Entry 1IC5 (X-ray diffraction, 2.30 A resolution); this record covers chains H and Y of the 3 polymer chains in the assembly.

== Chain H ==
Protein: IGG1 fab chain H
Source organism: Mus musculus
Reference sequence: P01823 (HV47_MOUSE); residue numbers follow UniProt; this construct covers 1-114
Sequence (114 residues; each row starts with the number of its first residue):
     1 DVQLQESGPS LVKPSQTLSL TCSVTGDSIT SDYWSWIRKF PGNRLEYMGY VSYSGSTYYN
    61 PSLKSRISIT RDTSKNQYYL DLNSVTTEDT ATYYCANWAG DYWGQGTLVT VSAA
Differences from the reference sequence: engineered mutation Ala-99 (Asp in P01823)
Disulfides: Cys-22/Cys-95

== Chain Y ==
Protein: Lysozyme C
Source organism: Gallus gallus
Notes: EC 3.2.1.17
Reference sequence: P00698 (LYSC_CHICK); residues 1-129 here correspond to UniProt positions 19-147 (UniProt number = residue number + 18)
Sequence (129 residues; numbered 1 to 129; the number before each row is that of its first residue):
     1 KVFGRCELAA AMKRHGLDNY RGYSLGNWVC AAKFESNFNT QATNRNTDGS TDYGILQINS
    61 RWWCNDGRTP GSRNLCNIPC SALLSSDITA SVNCAKKIVS DGNGMNAWVA WRNRCKGTDV
   121 QAWIRGCRL
UniProt features mapped onto this chain:
  - active site: Glu-35, Asp-52
  - binding site (substrate): Asp-101
Disulfides: Cys-6/Cys-127, Cys-30/Cys-115, Cys-64/Cys-80, Cys-76/Cys-94

== Chain H / chain Y interface ==
Contacting residue pairs (26; chain H residue first):
  Thr-30(H) with Arg-73(Y); Leu-75(Y)
  Ser-31(H) with Arg-73(Y), hydrogen bond (side chain-backbone); Leu-75(Y)
  Asp-32(H) with Leu-75(Y); Lys-97(Y), salt bridge
  Tyr-33(H) with Trp-63(Y); Lys-97(Y), hydrogen bond (side chain-backbone); Ile-98(Y); Asp-101(Y)
  Tyr-50(H) with Arg-21(Y), hydrogen bond; Ser-100(Y), hydrogen bond (side chain-backbone)
  Ser-52(H) with Asp-101(Y), hydrogen bond; Gly-102(Y)
  Tyr-53(H) with Trp-63(Y), hydrophobic; Leu-75(Y), hydrophobic; Asp-101(Y)
  Ser-54(H) with Asp-101(Y), hydrogen bond
  Ser-56(H) with Asp-101(Y); Gly-102(Y), hydrogen bond (side chain-backbone)
  Tyr-58(H) with Arg-21(Y); Ser-100(Y); Asp-101(Y); Gly-102(Y)
  Trp-98(H) with Lys-97(Y); Ser-100(Y)
Other interface residues (no listed pair), chain Y (14 interface residues in all): Tyr-20, Trp-62, Asn-74, Lys-96, Asn-103

== Summary ==
11 residues of chain H and 14 residues of chain Y are in contact, with 7 hydrogen bonds and 1 salt bridge.
Polar pairs include Asp-32(H)/Lys-97(Y), Ser-31(H)/Arg-73(Y) and Tyr-33(H)/Lys-97(Y). Curated annotation
(UniProt) lists active-site residues Glu-35(Y) and Asp-52(Y) and substrate-binding residue Asp-101(Y) on chain
Y.
Chain H is IGG1 fab chain H (Mus musculus) and chain Y is Lysozyme C (Gallus gallus); the structure, Crystal
structure of hyhel-10 fv mutant(hd99a)-hen lysozyme complex, was determined by X-ray diffraction together with
1IC4 and 1IC7 from the same study.
